PDB entry 7AZU | X-ray diffraction, 1.80 A resolution | chain A

Chain A:
Protein: Cyclodipeptide synthase, BtCDPS
Organism: Bacillus thermoamylovorans
UniProt: A0A090KS30 (A0A090KS30_9BACI); residues 1-231 here = UniProt positions 1-231
Chain sequence (232 residues; row label = number of the first residue in the row; numbering starts at 0):
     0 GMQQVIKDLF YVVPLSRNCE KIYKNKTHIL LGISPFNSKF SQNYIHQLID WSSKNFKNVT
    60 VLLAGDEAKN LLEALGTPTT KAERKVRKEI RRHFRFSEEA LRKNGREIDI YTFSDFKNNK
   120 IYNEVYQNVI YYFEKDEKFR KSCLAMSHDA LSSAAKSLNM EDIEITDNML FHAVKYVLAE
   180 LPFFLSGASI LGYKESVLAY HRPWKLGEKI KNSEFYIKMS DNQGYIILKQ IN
Disordered / not traced: 0-1
Sequence notes: expression tag (0); engineered mutation Ala153 (Arg in A0A090KS30)
Ligand contacts: (2S)-hexane-1,2-diol (0RE): Gly31, Ile32, Ser33, Leu61, Leu62, Ala63, Phe112, Tyr175, Glu179, Phe183, Leu197, Tyr199
What the authors report for this chain:
  - mutagenesis - R153A: abolished catalytic activity on Leu-tRNALeu
  - mutagenesis - R153A: abolished catalytic activity on Leu-DBE
  - conformationally variable residues (side-chain flip): Ser33
  - catalytic residues: Ser33, Tyr175, Tyr199 (citing earlier work)
  - mutagenesis - S33A: abolished catalytic activity
  - mutagenesis - S33C: unchanged catalytic activity

In short:
Ligands of chain A: (2S)-hexane-1,2-diol. The paper reports catalytic residues Ser33, Tyr175 and Tyr199; R153A
abolishes catalytic activity on Leu-tRNALeu; 3 substitutions were tested in all.
Chain A is Cyclodipeptide synthase, BtCDPS (Bacillus thermoamylovorans); the structure, Crystal structure of a
cyclodipeptide synthase from Bacillus thermoamylovorans, was determined by X-ray diffraction together with
6ZTU and 6ZU3 from the same study.
